Entry 7PUA (electron microscopy, 3.60 A resolution); this record covers chains CA and IA of the 84 polymer chains in the assembly.

== Chain CA ==
Molecule: 9S rRNA
From: Trypanosoma brucei brucei
Sequence (621 nucleotides; numbered 1 to 621; the number before each row is that of its first residue):
     1 UAAAUUAUGGUCAAUUGUUAGUAUUCAUAUUAAUUUUUUUAAAUGUUUUA
    51 UCAUUUUAUAAAGGUUUAUUUUUGAAAGAUUUUUUGUAUAAAAUUUUAGG
   101 AAUAGUUAAUAAUAAUUUAUAAUUUUGAUUAGAUUGUUUUGUUAAUGCUA
   151 UUAGAUGGGUGUGGAAAAAUAAAAAAAAUAAUUAAUAUAUAUCAAUAAUA
   201 AAUUAAAUUAAUCUAUUAGUCAGAAAUGGAUGCCAGCCGUUGCGGUAAUU
   251 UCUAUGCUUUUAAAUAUUAUACAAUUAUCAUAUUAAAUUGUUAAGUGCUG
   301 AUUUAACCAAUAAAAAUAUAAAUAAUUUUUAUUUGUUUUUAAACACCAUU
   351 AGGUAUAUGCAAAUAUAAAAUUAUAGUAAUUAUAAAUUAUAUUAUAUUAU
   401 AUUUAUUCAUAUAAUUAAUAGGAUAAUAUUUGUAGUUUUUGAUACCAUGA
   451 UAAGGAUUAUAAAUUGAAAGUGUUAAUAUCAUAAUCAAAAUUUAUUAUUU
   501 AUAUUAAAUAUGUAUGUGUAGAUAAAAUAAGAAAUUAAAAAGGUAUUGUU
   551 GCCCACCAAUUUUUAUAAUAAAAAUAACGUGCAGUAAUUAAUAUAUUUAU
   601 AAAAAUAUAUUUUUUUUUUUU
Not modelled in the structure: 186-197, 208-215, 274-284, 330-344, 357-401, 533-551, 612-621
Construct notes: expression tag (614-621)
Ion coordination: Mg2+ site 1 near U65 (its only coordinating residue here); Mg2+ site 2: A68, U94, U95; Mg2+ site 3 near A76 (its only coordinating residue here); Mg2+ site 4 near A128 (its only coordinating residue here)

== Chain IA ==
Molecule: Translation initiation factor IF-2, putative
From: Trypanosoma brucei brucei
UniProtKB: C9ZSN7 (C9ZSN7_TRYB9); numbering as in UniProt (aligned over 1-787)
Amino-acid sequence (787 residues; numbered 1 to 787; the number before each row is that of its first residue):
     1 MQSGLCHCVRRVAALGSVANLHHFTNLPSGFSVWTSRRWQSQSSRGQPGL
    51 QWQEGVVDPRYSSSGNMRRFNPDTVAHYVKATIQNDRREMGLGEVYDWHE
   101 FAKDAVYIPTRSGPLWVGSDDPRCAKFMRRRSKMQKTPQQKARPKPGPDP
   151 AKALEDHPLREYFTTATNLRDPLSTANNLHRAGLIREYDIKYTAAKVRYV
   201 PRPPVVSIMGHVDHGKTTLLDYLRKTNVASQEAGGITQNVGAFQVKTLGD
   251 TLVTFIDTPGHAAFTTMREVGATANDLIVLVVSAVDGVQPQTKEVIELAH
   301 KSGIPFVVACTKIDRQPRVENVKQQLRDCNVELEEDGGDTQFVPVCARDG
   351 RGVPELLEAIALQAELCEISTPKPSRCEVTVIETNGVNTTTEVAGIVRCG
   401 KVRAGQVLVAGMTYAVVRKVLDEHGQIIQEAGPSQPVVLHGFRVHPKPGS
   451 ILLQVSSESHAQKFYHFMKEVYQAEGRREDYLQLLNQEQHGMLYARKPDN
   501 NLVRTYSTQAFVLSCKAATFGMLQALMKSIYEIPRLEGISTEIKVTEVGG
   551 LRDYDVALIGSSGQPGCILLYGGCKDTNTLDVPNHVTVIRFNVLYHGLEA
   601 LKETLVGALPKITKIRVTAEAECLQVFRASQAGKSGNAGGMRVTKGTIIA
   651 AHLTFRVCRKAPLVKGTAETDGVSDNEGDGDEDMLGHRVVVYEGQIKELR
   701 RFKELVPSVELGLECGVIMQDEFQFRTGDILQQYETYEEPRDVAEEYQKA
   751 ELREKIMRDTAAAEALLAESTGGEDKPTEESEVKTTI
Not modelled in the structure: 1-39, 663-685, 767-787
Ion coordination: Mg2+: Thr-217, Thr-237 (together with GDP, phosphate ion)
Ligand contacts: GDP (guanosine-5'-diphosphate): His-211, Val-212, Asp-213, His-214, Gly-215, Lys-216, Thr-217, Thr-218, Gly-235, Thr-237, Lys-312, Asp-314, Arg-315, Cys-346, Ala-347, Arg-348
From the paper describing this entry:
  - catalytic residues: His-261

== How chain CA and chain IA interact ==
Residue-residue contacts - 52 pairs, chain CA then chain IA:
  U38(CA) / His-466(IA)  phosphate contact
  A198(CA) / Arg-418(IA)  phosphate contact
  G229(CA) / Ala-142(IA)  base contact
  G229(CA) / Tyr-494(IA)  hydrogen bond to the sugar
  A230(CA) / Gln-140(IA)  hydrogen bond to the sugar
  A230(CA) / Tyr-494(IA)  hydrogen bond to the sugar
  U231(CA) / Lys-133(IA)  salt bridge to the phosphate
  U231(CA) / Gln-140(IA)  sugar contact
  G232(CA) / Lys-133(IA)  salt bridge to the phosphate
  G232(CA) / Gln-140(IA)  phosphate contact
  C233(CA) / Lys-126(IA)  phosphate contact
  C233(CA) / Arg-130(IA)  salt bridge to the phosphate
  C234(CA) / Gln-40(IA)  phosphate contact
  C234(CA) / Ser-41(IA)  phosphate contact
  C234(CA) / Arg-130(IA)  salt bridge to the phosphate
  C234(CA) / Lys-497(IA)  base contact
  A235(CA) / Lys-141(IA)  sugar contact
  A235(CA) / Lys-497(IA)  sugar contact
  A235(CA) / Pro-498(IA)  sugar contact
  A235(CA) / Asn-500(IA)  hydrogen bond to the phosphate
  G236(CA) / Asn-500(IA)  hydrogen bond to the phosphate
  G245(CA) / Lys-126(IA)  base contact
  C252(CA) / Ala-142(IA)  hydrogen bond to the sugar
  U253(CA) / Ala-142(IA)  sugar contact
  U253(CA) / Arg-143(IA)  sugar contact
  U253(CA) / Pro-144(IA)  phosphate contact
  U253(CA) / Lys-145(IA)  phosphate contact
  A254(CA) / Pro-144(IA)  phosphate contact
  A254(CA) / Lys-145(IA)  hydrogen bond to the phosphate
  U255(CA) / Lys-145(IA)  salt bridge to the phosphate
  A558(CA) / Arg-111(IA)  base contact
  A558(CA) / Ser-112(IA)  hydrogen bond to the sugar
  A559(CA) / Arg-111(IA)  base contact
  A559(CA) / Ser-112(IA)  sugar contact
  A559(CA) / Gly-113(IA)  sugar contact
  U560(CA) / Gly-46(IA)  base contact
  U560(CA) / Arg-60(IA)  hydrogen bond to the phosphate
  U561(CA) / Gln-47(IA)  hydrogen bond to the sugar
  U561(CA) / Pro-48(IA)  sugar contact
  U561(CA) / Gly-49(IA)  sugar contact
  U561(CA) / Arg-60(IA)  salt bridge to the phosphate
  U562(CA) / Gly-49(IA)  phosphate contact
  U575(CA) / Arg-45(IA)  sugar contact
  U575(CA) / Arg-111(IA)  base contact
  A576(CA) / Arg-45(IA)  base contact
  A576(CA) / Arg-111(IA)  salt bridge to the phosphate
  A577(CA) / Ile-108(IA)  base contact
  A577(CA) / Thr-110(IA)  phosphate contact
  A577(CA) / Arg-111(IA)  hydrogen bond to the phosphate
  A577(CA) / Leu-115(IA)  sugar contact
  A577(CA) / Arg-123(IA)  base contact
  C578(CA) / Ser-112(IA)  hydrogen bond to the sugar
Other interface residues (no listed pair), chain CA (25 interface residues in all): U246
Other interface residues (no listed pair), chain IA (37 interface residues in all): Ser-44, Tyr-61, Met-67, Pro-109, Arg-129, Tyr-465, Asp-499

== In short ==
25 residues of chain CA and 37 residues of chain IA are in contact; the contacts include 12 hydrogen bonds and
7 salt bridges. Among the polar pairs are G229(CA)/Tyr-494(IA), A230(CA)/Gln-140(IA) and A230(CA)/Tyr-494(IA).
Chain IA binds GDP. The Mg2+ site 2 is built by A68(CA), U94(CA) and U95(CA). From the paper: the catalytic
residue His-261(IA).
Here chain CA is 9S rRNA and chain IA is Translation initiation factor IF-2, putative, both from Trypanosoma
brucei brucei. Entry 7PUA (Middle assembly intermediate of the Trypanosoma brucei mitoribosomal small subunit)
was determined by electron microscopy, deposited together with 7PUB.
